5DY1 - chains A and B; structure by X-ray diffraction, 2.65 A resolution.

# Chain A (and B)
Protein: TetR family transcriptional regulator
Organism: Corynebacterium glutamicum ATCC 14067
Notes: chain B of this document is another copy of the same molecule, construct and numbering; everything in this record applies to it too
Reference sequence: A0A072Z681 (A0A072Z681_CORGT); numbering as in UniProt (aligned over 2-222)
Amino-acid sequence (222 residues; row label = number of the first residue in the row):
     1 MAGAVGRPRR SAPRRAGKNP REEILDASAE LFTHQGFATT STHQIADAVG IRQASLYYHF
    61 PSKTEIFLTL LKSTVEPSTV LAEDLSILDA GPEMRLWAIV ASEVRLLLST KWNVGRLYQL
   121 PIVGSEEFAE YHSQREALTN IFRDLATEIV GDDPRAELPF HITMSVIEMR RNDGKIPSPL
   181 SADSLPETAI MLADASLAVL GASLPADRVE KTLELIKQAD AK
Not modelled in the structure: 1-18, 221-222 (chain B: 1-19, 221-222)
Construct notes: initiating methionine (1); conflict I141 (Val in A0A072Z681)
Modified positions: Mse1 (selenomethionine); Mse94, Mse164, Mse169, Mse191 (selenomethionine; parent Met)
Metal / ion sites: Ca2+: K111, K175

# How chain A and chain B interact
Residue-residue contacts (29):
  H34(A) with P121(B)
  Q35(A) with P121(B)
  G36(A) with P121(B)
  R116(A) with Q119(B), hydrogen bond (side chain-backbone); P121(B)
  Q119(A) with Q119(B)
  P121(A) with H34(B); Q35(B); G36(B)
  D153(A) with Mse191(B)
  P154(A) with E187(B); Mse191(B), hydrophobic
  R155(A) with Mse191(B)
  L158(A) with Mse169(B), hydrophobic; L192(B), hydrophobic; A195(B), hydrophobic
  H161(A) with E168(B); Mse169(B)
  E168(A) with Y118(B), hydrogen bond
  Mse169(A) with H161(B)
  E187(A) with P154(B)
  Mse191(A) with P154(B); R155(B)
  L192(A) with L158(B), hydrophobic
  A195(A) with L158(B), hydrophobic; V199(B)
  A198(A) with A198(B)
  V199(A) with A195(B), hydrophobic; V199(B), hydrophobic
Other interface residues (no listed pair), chain A (23 interface residues in all): T33, A38, L120, S165
Other interface residues (no listed pair), chain B (23 interface residues in all): T33, A38, T39, L120, S165

# In short
The chain A/chain B interface involves 23 residues from each chain, with 2 hydrogen bonds. Polar pairs include
R116(A)-Q119(B) and E168(A)-Y118(B). The Ca2+ site is built by K111(A) and K175(A).
Both chains are TetR family transcriptional regulator (Corynebacterium glutamicum ATCC 14067). Entry 5DY1
(Crystal of Selenomethionine substituted AmtR from Corynebacterium glutamicum) was determined by X-ray
diffraction together with 5DXZ and 5DY0 from the same study.
